2E1U - chain A; structure by X-ray diffraction, 2.20 A resolution.

== Chain A ==
Molecule: acyl transferase
From: Chrysanthemum x morifolium
Notes: EC 2.-.-.-
UniProt: A4PHY4 (A4PHY4_CHRMO); numbering as in UniProt (aligned over 1-454)
Amino-acid sequence (454 residues; row label = number of the first residue in the row):
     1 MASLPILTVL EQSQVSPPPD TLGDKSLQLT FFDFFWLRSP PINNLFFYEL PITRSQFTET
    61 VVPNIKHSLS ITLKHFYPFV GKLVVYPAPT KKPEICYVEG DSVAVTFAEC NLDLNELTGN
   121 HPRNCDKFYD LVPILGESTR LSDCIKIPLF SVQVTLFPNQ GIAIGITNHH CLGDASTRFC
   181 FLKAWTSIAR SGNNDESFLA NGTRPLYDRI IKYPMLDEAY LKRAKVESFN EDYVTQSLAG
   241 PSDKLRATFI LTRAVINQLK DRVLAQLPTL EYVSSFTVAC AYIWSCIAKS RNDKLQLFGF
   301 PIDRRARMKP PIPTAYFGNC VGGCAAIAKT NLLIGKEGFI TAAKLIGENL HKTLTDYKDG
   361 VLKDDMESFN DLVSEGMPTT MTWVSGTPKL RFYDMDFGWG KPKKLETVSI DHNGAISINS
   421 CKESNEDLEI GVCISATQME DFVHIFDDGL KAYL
Unresolved in the structure: 1-5, 365-369, 451-454
Cystine bridges: Cys125-Cys433

== Overview ==
Chain A is acyl transferase (Chrysanthemum x morifolium); the structure, Crystal structure of Dendranthema
morifolium DmAT, was determined by X-ray diffraction (same publication as 2E1V).
